5LI6 - chains A and B; structure by X-ray diffraction, 1.95 A resolution.

Chain A (and B):
Name: Putative cytochrome P450 126
From: Mycobacterium tuberculosis (strain CDC 1551 / Oshkosh)
Notes: EC 1.14.-.-; chain B of this document is another copy of the same molecule, construct and numbering; everything in this record applies to it too
UniProtKB: P9WPN8 (CP126_MYCTO); residue numbers follow UniProt; this construct covers 1-414
Amino-acid sequence (414 residues; numbered 1 to 414; the number before each row is that of its first residue):
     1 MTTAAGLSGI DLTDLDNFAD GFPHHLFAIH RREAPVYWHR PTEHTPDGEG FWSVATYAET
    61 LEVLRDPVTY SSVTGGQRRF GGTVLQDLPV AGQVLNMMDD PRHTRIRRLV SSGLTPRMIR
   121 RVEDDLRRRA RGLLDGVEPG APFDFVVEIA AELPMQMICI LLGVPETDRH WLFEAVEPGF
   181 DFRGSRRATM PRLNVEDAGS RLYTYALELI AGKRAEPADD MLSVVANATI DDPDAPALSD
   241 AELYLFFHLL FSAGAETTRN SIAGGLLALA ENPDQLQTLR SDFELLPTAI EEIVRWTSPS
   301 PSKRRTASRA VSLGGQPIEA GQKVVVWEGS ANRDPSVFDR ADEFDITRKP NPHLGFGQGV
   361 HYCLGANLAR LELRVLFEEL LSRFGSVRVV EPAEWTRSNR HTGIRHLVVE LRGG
Disordered / not traced: 1-6, 177-196, 229-237, 413-414 (chain B: 1-6, 177-197, 229-237, 413-414)
Ion coordination: heme Fe near Cys363 (its only coordinating residue here)
Residues lining bound ligands:
  - N-isopropyl-N- (6XF; N-[[3-(4-methoxyphenyl)-1,2,4-oxadiazol-5-yl]methyl]-2-(4-nitrophenyl)-N-propan-2-yl-ethanamide): Thr83, Val84, Leu88, Val90, Asn96, Met97, Leu249, Leu250, Ala253, Gly254, Thr257, Pro299, Ser300, Lys303, Arg400, His401
  - heme (HEM): Leu64, Thr83, Leu95, Asn96, His103, Arg107, Met157, Ile158, Leu161, Leu250, Gly254, Thr257, Thr258, Ser261, Pro299, Ser300, Lys303, Arg305, Glu328, Gly355, Phe356, Gly357, Val360, His361, Tyr362, Cys363, Leu364, Gly365, Leu368, Ala369
UniProt features mapped onto this chain:
  - binding site (heme): Cys363

Interface between chain A and chain B:
Contacting residue pairs (23):
  Pro46(A) with Glu208(B)
  Asp47(A) with Glu208(B), hydrogen bond (backbone-side chain)
  Arg79(A) with Arg214(B); Asp240(B), salt bridge
  Phe80(A) with Asp240(B)
  Gln86(A) with Thr204(B), hydrogen bond (side chain-backbone); Glu208(B)
  Leu88(A) with Leu207(B), hydrophobic
  Pro89(A) with Tyr203(B); Leu207(B), hydrophobic
  Val90(A) with Tyr203(B)
  Tyr203(A) with Pro89(B); Val90(B)
  Thr204(A) with Gln86(B), hydrogen bond (backbone-side chain)
  Leu207(A) with Asp87(B); Leu88(B), hydrophobic; Pro89(B), hydrophobic
  Glu208(A) with Pro46(B); Asp47(B), hydrogen bond (side chain-backbone); Gln86(B)
  Arg214(A) with Arg79(B)
  Asp240(A) with Arg79(B), salt bridge; Phe80(B)
Other interface residues (no listed pair), chain A (16 interface residues in all): Asp87, Ala241
Other interface residues (no listed pair), chain B (16 interface residues in all): Ala241

Summary:
The chain A/chain B interface involves 16 residues from each chain; the contacts include 4 hydrogen bonds and
2 salt bridges. Among the polar pairs are Arg79(A)-Asp240(B), Asp47(A)-Glu208(B) and Gln86(A)-Thr204(B).
Ligands of chain A: heme and N-isopropyl-N-. UniProt lists heme-binding residue Cys363(A) on chain A.
Both chains are Putative cytochrome P450 126 (Mycobacterium tuberculosis (strain CDC 1551 / Oshkosh)). Entry
5LI6 (Crystal structure of Mycobacterium tuberculosis CYP126A1 in complex with
N-isopropyl-N-((3-(4-methoxyphenyl)-1,2,4-oxadiazol-5-yl)methyl)-2-(4-nitrophenyl)acetamide) was determined by
X-ray diffraction together with 5LI7, 5LI8 and 5LIE from the same study.
